9D2M - chains A and B of the 3 polymer chains in the assembly; structure by electron microscopy, 3.80 A resolution.

[Chain A (and B)]
Name: Hemagglutinin
Source organism: Influenza A virus
Notes: chain B of this document is another copy of the same molecule, construct and numbering; everything in this record applies to it too
Reference sequence: A0A2R4U2X2 (A0A2R4U2X2_9INFA); residues 25-517 here correspond to UniProt positions 27-519 (UniProt number = residue number + 2)
Chain sequence (826 residues; numbered 1 to 826; the number before each row is that of its first residue):
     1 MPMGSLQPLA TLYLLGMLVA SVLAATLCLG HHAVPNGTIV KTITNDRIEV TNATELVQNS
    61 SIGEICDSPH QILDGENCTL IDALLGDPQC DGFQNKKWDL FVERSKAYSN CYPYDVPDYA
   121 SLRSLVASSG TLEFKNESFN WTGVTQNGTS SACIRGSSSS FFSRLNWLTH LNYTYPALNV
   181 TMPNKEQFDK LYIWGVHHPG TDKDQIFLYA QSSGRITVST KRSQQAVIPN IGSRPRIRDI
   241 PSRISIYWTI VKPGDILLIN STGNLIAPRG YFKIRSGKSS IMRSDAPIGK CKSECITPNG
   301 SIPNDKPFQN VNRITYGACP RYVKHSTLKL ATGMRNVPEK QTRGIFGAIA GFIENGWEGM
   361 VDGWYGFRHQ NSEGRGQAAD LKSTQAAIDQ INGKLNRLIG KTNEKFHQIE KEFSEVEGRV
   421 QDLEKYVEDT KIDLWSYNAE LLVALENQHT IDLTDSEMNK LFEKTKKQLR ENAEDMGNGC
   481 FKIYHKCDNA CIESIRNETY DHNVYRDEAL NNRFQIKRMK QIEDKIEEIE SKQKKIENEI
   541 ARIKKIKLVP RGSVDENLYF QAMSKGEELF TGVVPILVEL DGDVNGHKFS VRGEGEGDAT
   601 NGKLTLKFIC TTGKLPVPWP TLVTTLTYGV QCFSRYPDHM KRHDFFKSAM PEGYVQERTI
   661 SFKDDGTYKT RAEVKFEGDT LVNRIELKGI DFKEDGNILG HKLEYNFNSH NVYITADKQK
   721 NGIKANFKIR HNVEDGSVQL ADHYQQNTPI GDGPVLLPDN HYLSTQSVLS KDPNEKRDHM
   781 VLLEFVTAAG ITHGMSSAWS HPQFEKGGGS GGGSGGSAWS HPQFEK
Disordered / not traced: 1-24, 338-351, 517-826
Differences from the reference sequence: initiating methionine (1); expression tag (2-24, 518-826); conflict E493 (Gly495 in A0A2R4U2X2)
Cystine bridges: C28-C480, C66-C291, C78-C90, C111-C153, C295-C319, C487-C491
Covalent attachments: N-acetylglucosamine (NAG) linked to N52, N59, N77, N136, N140, N147, N172, N260, N299, N497; glycan linked to N179

[How chain A and chain B interact]
Pairs across the interface - 66 pairs, chain A then chain B:
  I43(A) with R397(B); E446(B)
  T44(A) with H449(B)
  D115(A) with Q224(B), hydrogen bond
  N230(A) with R215(B), hydrogen bond; T217(B), hydrogen bond; A226(B)
  S233(A) with N179(B); L258(B); N260(B), hydrogen bond
  R234(A) with T217(B); S219(B); Q224(B), hydrogen bond; L258(B)
  P235(A) with S219(B); T220(B); K221(B); I256(B), hydrophobic; L258(B)
  I237(A) with K221(B)
  R243(A) with T220(B), hydrogen bond (side chain-backbone); K221(B)
  E415(A) with R222(B), salt bridge
  V416(A) with L125(B), hydrophobic
  G418(A) with S121(B)
  R419(A) with A120(B); S121(B), hydrogen bond (backbone-side chain); E417(B), salt bridge; V420(B); E424(B), salt bridge
  D422(A) with S124(B), hydrogen bond; H407(B); I409(B)
  L423(A) with I409(B), hydrophobic; L423(B), hydrophobic; E424(B); V427(B), hydrophobic
  Y426(A) with Q408(B); I409(B), hydrophobic; K411(B); E428(B), hydrogen bond; K431(B)
  V427(A) with V427(B), hydrophobic
  D429(A) with K405(B), salt bridge
  T430(A) with K431(B)
  D433(A) with R321(B), salt bridge; K405(B), salt bridge
  L434(A) with L434(B), hydrophobic; W435(B); N438(B)
  Y437(A) with W435(B), hydrophobic; N438(B); L442(B)
  E474(A) with R470(B), salt bridge; E471(B); R506(B), salt bridge
  D475(A) with K467(B), salt bridge; R470(B)
  G477(A) with K467(B)
  R513(A) with E471(B), salt bridge; R506(B)
  F514(A) with L510(B), hydrophobic; F514(B), hydrophobic; I516(B)
  Q515(A) with L510(B); I516(B)
Other interface residues (no listed pair), chain A (37 interface residues in all): G232, R236, K324, F352, S414, N438, M476, Y484, I516
Other interface residues (no listed pair), chain B (48 interface residues in all): S223, K252, Q390, K394, Q421

[Overview]
37 residues of chain A face 48 of chain B across their interface; the contacts include 9 hydrogen bonds and 10
salt bridges. Among the polar pairs are E415(A)-R222(B), R419(A)-E417(B) and R419(A)-E424(B).
Chain A and chain B are both Hemagglutinin (Influenza A virus); the structure, Map of hemagglutinin
A/Sing/INFIMH/16 expressed in 293F cells, was determined by electron microscopy, deposited together with 9D0Y,
9D1U, 9CXT and 9CXU.
